5EV4 - chains A and B; structure by X-ray diffraction, 1.57 A resolution.

== Chain A ==
Protein: Splicing factor U2AF 65 kDa subunit
From: Homo sapiens
Reference sequence: P26368 (U2AF2_HUMAN); residue numbers follow UniProt; this construct covers 141-341
Chain sequence (201 residues; each row starts with the number of its first residue):
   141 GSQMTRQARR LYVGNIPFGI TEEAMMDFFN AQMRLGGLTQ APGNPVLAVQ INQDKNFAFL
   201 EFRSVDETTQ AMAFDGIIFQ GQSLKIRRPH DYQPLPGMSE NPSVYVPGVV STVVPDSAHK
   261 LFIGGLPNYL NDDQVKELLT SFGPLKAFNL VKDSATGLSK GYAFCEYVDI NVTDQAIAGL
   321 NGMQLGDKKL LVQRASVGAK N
Disordered / not traced: 141-143, 341
Curated features (UniProtKB/Swiss-Prot):
  - modified residue: Lys276 (5-hydroxylysine), Ser294 (Phosphoserine)
  - natural variant: Arg149 (R149W: In DEVDFB)
What the authors report for this chain:
  - binding site for the 9-nt DNA/RNA hybrid strand (chain B): Arg146, Gln147, Lys329
  - contacts within the chain: Asn155-Lys292 (hydrogen bond), Asn155-Asp272 (hydrogen bond), Gly221-Asp273 (backbone contact), Arg228-Tyr232 (pi stacking), Tyr232-Pro234 (pi stacking), Tyr245-Pro247, Tyr245-Gly248, Val254-Phe304 (hydrophobic contact)
  - mutagenesis - V249G/V250G/V254G: unchanged binding to AdML RNA
  - mutagenesis - Q147A/R227A/V254P (150-fold): decreased binding to RNA
  - mutagenesis - Q147A: decreased binding to AdML Py tract
  - mutagenesis - M144G/L235G/M238G/V244G/V246G/V249G/V250G/S251G/T252G/V253G/V254G/P255G: decreased binding to AdML RNA
  - disease-associated variants - L187V (citing earlier work)

== Chain B ==
Molecule: 9-nt DNA/RNA hybrid strand
Sequence (9 nucleotides; row label = number of the first residue in the row):
     1 UUUUUUUUC
Modified residues: BRU (5-bromo-2'-deoxyuridine-5'-monophosphate) at position 7

== Interface between chain A and chain B ==
Residue-residue contacts (59; chain A residue first):
  Arg146(A) - C9(B)  hydrogen bond to the phosphate
  Gln147(A) - DU8(B)  hydrogen bond to the base
  Gln147(A) - C9(B)  hydrogen bond to the base
  Arg150(A) - DU8(B)  hydrogen bond to the base
  Arg150(A) - C9(B)  hydrogen bond to the sugar
  Tyr152(A) - U6(B)  hydrogen bond to the sugar
  Tyr152(A) - BRU_7(B)  stacking on the base
  Asn155(A) - U6(B)  base contact
  Lys195(A) - U6(B)  base contact
  Asn196(A) - U6(B)  hydrogen bond to the base
  Phe197(A) - BRU_7(B)  sugar contact
  Phe197(A) - DU8(B)  sugar contact
  Phe199(A) - BRU_7(B)  base contact
  Phe199(A) - DU8(B)  sugar contact
  Lys225(A) - U5(B)  hydrogen bond to the base
  Arg227(A) - U5(B)  base contact
  Arg227(A) - BRU_7(B)  base contact
  Arg228(A) - BRU_7(B)  hydrogen bond to the base
  Pro229(A) - BRU_7(B)  base contact
  Pro229(A) - DU8(B)  base contact
  His230(A) - BRU_7(B)  stacking on the base
  His230(A) - DU8(B)  hydrogen bond to the base
  Asp231(A) - DU8(B)  hydrogen bond to the base
  Asp231(A) - C9(B)  hydrogen bond to the base
  Thr252(A) - U5(B)  hydrogen bond to the base
  Val253(A) - U5(B)  base contact
  Val254(A) - U5(B)  hydrogen bond to the base
  Asp256(A) - DU4(B)  base contact
  Lys260(A) - DU4(B)  hydrogen bond to the base
  Phe262(A) - U2(B)  phosphate contact
  Phe262(A) - U3(B)  stacking on the base
  Gly264(A) - U2(B)  base contact
  Gly265(A) - U2(B)  hydrogen bond to the base
  Asn268(A) - U1(B)  hydrogen bond to the phosphate
  Asn289(A) - DU4(B)  hydrogen bond to the base
  Asn289(A) - U5(B)  base contact
  Val291(A) - DU4(B)  base contact
  Lys292(A) - U6(B)  base contact
  Asp293(A) - U1(B)  hydrogen bond to the base
  Ser294(A) - U6(B)  base contact
  Thr296(A) - U1(B)  hydrogen bond to the base
  Leu298(A) - U1(B)  base contact
  Lys300(A) - U1(B)  hydrogen bond to the sugar
  Lys300(A) - U2(B)  sugar contact
  Tyr302(A) - U2(B)  sugar contact
  Tyr302(A) - U3(B)  sugar contact
  Tyr302(A) - DU4(B)  hydrogen bond to the sugar
  Phe304(A) - U3(B)  base contact
  Phe304(A) - DU4(B)  stacking on the base
  Lys328(A) - U1(B)  salt bridge to the phosphate
  Lys328(A) - U2(B)  base contact
  Lys329(A) - U2(B)  hydrogen bond to the base
  Leu331(A) - U2(B)  base contact
  Gln333(A) - U3(B)  hydrogen bond to the base
  Arg334(A) - U3(B)  base contact
  Ala335(A) - U3(B)  hydrogen bond to the base
  Gly338(A) - U3(B)  hydrogen bond to the base
  Ala339(A) - U3(B)  base contact
  Lys340(A) - U3(B)  salt bridge to the phosphate
Other interface residues (no listed pair), chain A (46 interface residues in all): Ser299, Gly301, Val337

== In short ==
46 residues of chain A face 9 of chain B across their interface; the contacts include 26 hydrogen bonds, 2
salt bridges and 4 aromatic stacking contacts. Among the polar pairs are Gln147(A)-DU8(B), Gln147(A)-C9(B) and
Arg150(A)-DU8(B). From the paper: a binding site for the 9-nt DNA/RNA hybrid strand (chain B) at Arg146(A),
Gln147(A) and Lys329(A); Q147A/R227A/V254P of chain A reduce binding to RNA; 4 substitutions were tested in
all.
Here chain A is Splicing factor U2AF 65 kDa subunit (Homo sapiens) and chain B is a 9-nt DNA/RNA hybrid
strand. Entry 5EV4 (Structure IV of Intact U2AF65 Recognizing the 3' Splice Site Signal) was determined by
X-ray diffraction together with 5EV1, 5EV2 and 5EV3 from the same study.
